4V3O - chain A; structure by X-ray diffraction, 2.00 A resolution.

# Chain A
Molecule: Yiii_m5_aii
Organism: Synthetic construct
Chain sequence (289 residues; numbered 4 to 292; the number before each row is that of its first residue):
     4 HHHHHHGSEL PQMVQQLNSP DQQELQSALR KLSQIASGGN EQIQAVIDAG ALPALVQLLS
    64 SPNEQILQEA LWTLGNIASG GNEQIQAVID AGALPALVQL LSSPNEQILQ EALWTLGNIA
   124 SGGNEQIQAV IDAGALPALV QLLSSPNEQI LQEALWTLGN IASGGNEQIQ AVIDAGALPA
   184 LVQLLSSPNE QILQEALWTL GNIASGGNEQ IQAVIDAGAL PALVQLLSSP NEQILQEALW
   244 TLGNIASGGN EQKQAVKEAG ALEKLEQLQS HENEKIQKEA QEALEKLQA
Bound ions: Ca2+ site 1: Pro23, Gln25 (shared with 2 residues of chain D); Ca2+ site 2: Glu44 (shared with 1 residue of chain B); Ca2+ site 3: Pro65, Glu67 (shared with 2 residues of chain D); Ca2+ site 4: Pro107, Glu109 (shared with 2 residues of chain D); Ca2+ site 5: Ser124 (shared with 1 residue of chain B); Ca2+ site 6: Pro149, Glu151 (shared with 2 residues of chain D); Ca2+ site 7: Pro191, Glu193 (shared with 2 residues of chain D)
From the paper describing this entry:
  - interface residues: Glu198
  - conformationally variable residues (domain motion): Trp201

# In short
Pro23 and Gln25 form the Ca2+ site 1. The Ca2+ site 3 is built by Pro65 and Glu67. From the paper: the
interface residue Glu198; conformational variability at Trp201.
Chain A is Yiii_m5_aii (Synthetic construct); the structure, Designed armadillo repeat protein with 5 internal
repeats, 2nd generation C-cap and 3rd generation N-cap, was determined by X-ray diffraction (same publication
as 4V3Q and 4V3R).
